1HQQ - chains B and C of the 8 polymer chains in the assembly; structure by X-ray diffraction, 1.70 A resolution.

[Chain B (and C)]
Name: Streptavidin
Organism: Streptomyces avidinii
Notes: chain C of this document is another copy of the same molecule, construct and numbering; everything in this record applies to it too
UniProt: P22629 (SAV_STRAV); residues 11-139 here correspond to UniProt positions 1-129 (UniProt number = residue number - 10)
Chain sequence (129 residues; row label = number of the first residue in the row):
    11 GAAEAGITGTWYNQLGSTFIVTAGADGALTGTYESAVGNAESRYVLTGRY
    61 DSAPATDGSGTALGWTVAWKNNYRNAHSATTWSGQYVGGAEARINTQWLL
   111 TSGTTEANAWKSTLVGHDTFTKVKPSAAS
Not modelled in the structure: 11-15, 135-139

[Interface between chain B and chain C]
Contacting residue pairs - 15 pairs, chain B then chain C:
  W108(B) - W120(C)
  L109(B) - V125(C)  hydrophobic
  L110(B) - W120(C)  hydrophobic
  W120(B) - L25(C)  hydrophobic
  W120(B) - W108(C)
  W120(B) - L110(C)  hydrophobic
  K121(B) - L124(C)
  T123(B) - L124(C)
  T123(B) - V125(C)  hydrogen bond (backbone-backbone)
  L124(B) - K121(C)
  L124(B) - T123(C)
  L124(B) - L124(C)  hydrophobic
  V125(B) - L109(C)  hydrophobic
  V125(B) - T123(C)  hydrogen bond (backbone-backbone)
  V125(B) - V125(C)  hydrophobic
Also at the interface, not in a pair above, chain B (9 interface residues in all): L25

[In short]
Chain B and chain C each contribute 9 residues to their interface, with 2 hydrogen bonds. Its one hydrogen
bond, T123(B)-V125(C), is backbone to backbone.
Chain B and chain C are both Streptavidin (Streptomyces avidinii); the structure, Miniprotein mp-2 (M9A)
complex with streptavidin, was determined by X-ray diffraction.
